PDB entry 6B0H | X-ray diffraction, 2.70 A resolution | chains I and C of the 3 polymer chains in the assembly

== Chain I ==
Name: Pfs25
Organism: Plasmodium falciparum
Chain sequence (183 residues; each row starts with the number of its first residue; numbers below 1 keep their minus sign (Thr-1 is residue -1)):
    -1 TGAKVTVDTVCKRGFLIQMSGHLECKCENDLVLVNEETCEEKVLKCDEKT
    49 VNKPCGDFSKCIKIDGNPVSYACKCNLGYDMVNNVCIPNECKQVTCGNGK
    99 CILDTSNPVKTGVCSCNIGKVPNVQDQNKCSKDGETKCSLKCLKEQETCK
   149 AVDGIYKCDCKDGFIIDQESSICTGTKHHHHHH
Unresolved in the structure: -1 to 0, 165-168, 173-181
Disulfides: Cys9-Cys23, Cys25-Cys37, Cys44-Cys59, Cys53-Cys71, Cys73-Cys84, Cys89-Cys99, Cys94-Cys112, Cys114-Cys128, Cys136-Cys147, Cys140-Cys156, Cys158-Cys171

== Chain C ==
Name: 1262 antibody, light chain
Organism: Homo sapiens
Notes: antibody fragment or engineered binder
Chain sequence (214 residues; each row starts with the number of its first residue):
     1 DIQLTQSPSFLSASVGDRVTITCWASQGINSYLAWYQQKPGKTPKLLIYA
    51 ASTLQSGVPSRFSGSGSGTEFTLTISSLQPEDFATYYCQQLNSYPCSFGQ
   101 GTTLEIKRTVAAPSVFIFPPSDEQLKSGTASVVCLLNNFYPREAKVQWKV
   151 DNALQSGNSQESVTEQDSKDSTYSLSSTLTLSKADYEKHKVYACEVTHQG
   201 LSSPVTKSFNRGEC
Unresolved in the structure: 214
Disulfides: Cys23-Cys88, Cys134-Cys194

== How chain I and chain C interact ==
Pairs across the interface (19):
  Asp102(I) - Tyr32(C)  hydrogen bond
  Asn105(I) - Asn30(C)
  Asn105(I) - Tyr32(C)
  Asn105(I) - Asn92(C)  hydrogen bond
  Pro106(I) - Asn92(C)
  Pro106(I) - Ser93(C)
  Val107(I) - Leu91(C)
  Val107(I) - Asn92(C)  hydrogen bond (backbone-backbone)
  Val107(I) - Ser93(C)
  Thr109(I) - Tyr32(C)
  Val111(I) - Tyr32(C)
  Val122(I) - Ser52(C)
  Val122(I) - Thr53(C)
  Gln125(I) - Tyr49(C)
  Gln125(I) - Thr53(C)
  Gln125(I) - Leu54(C)  hydrogen bond (side chain-backbone)
  Gln125(I) - Gln55(C)
  Gln125(I) - Ser56(C)
  Asn126(I) - Thr53(C)  hydrogen bond
Also at the interface, not in a pair above, chain C (13 interface residues in all): Ala50, Tyr94
The authors on this interface:
  - pairs named by the authors: Asn105(I)-Asn30(C) (hydrogen bond)
  - epitope / paratope residues, chain I: Asn105(I)

== Summary ==
9 residues of chain I and 13 residues of chain C are in contact, with 5 hydrogen bonds. Polar pairs include
Asp102(I)-Tyr32(C), Asn105(I)-Asn92(C) and Gln125(I)-Leu54(C). The authors report a hydrogen bond between
Asn105(I) and Asn30(C). From the paper: the epitope/paratope residue Asn105(I).
Here chain I is Pfs25 (Plasmodium falciparum) and chain C is 1262 antibody, light chain (Homo sapiens). Entry
6B0H (Crystal structure of Pfs25 in complex with the transmission blocking antibody 1262) was determined by
X-ray diffraction, deposited together with 6B0E.
